4TKU - chains C and D of the 4 polymer chains in the assembly; structure by X-ray diffraction, 1.43 A resolution.

Chain C:
Name: Nitrogenase molybdenum-iron protein alpha chain
Organism: Azotobacter vinelandii
Notes: EC 1.18.6.1
Reference sequence: P07328 (NIFD_AZOVI); residues 1-492 here = UniProt positions 1-492
Sequence (492 residues; row label = number of the first residue in the row):
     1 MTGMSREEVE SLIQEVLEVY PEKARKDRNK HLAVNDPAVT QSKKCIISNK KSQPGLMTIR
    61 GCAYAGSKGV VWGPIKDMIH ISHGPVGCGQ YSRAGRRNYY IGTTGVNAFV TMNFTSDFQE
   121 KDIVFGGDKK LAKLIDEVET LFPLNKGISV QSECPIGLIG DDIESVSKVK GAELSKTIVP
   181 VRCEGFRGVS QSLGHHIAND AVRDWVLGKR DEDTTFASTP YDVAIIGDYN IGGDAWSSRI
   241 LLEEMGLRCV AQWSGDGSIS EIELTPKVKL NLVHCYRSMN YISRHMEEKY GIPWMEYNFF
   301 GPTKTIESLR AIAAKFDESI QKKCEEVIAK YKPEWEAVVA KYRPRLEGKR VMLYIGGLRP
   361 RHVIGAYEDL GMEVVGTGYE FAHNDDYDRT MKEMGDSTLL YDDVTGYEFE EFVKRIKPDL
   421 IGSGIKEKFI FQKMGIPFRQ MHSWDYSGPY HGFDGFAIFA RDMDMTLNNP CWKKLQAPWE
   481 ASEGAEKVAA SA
Disordered / not traced: 1-3, 481-492
Construct notes: conflict Gln440 (Glu in P07328)
Curated features (UniProtKB/Swiss-Prot):
  - binding site ([8Fe-7S] cluster): Cys62, Cys88, Cys154
  - binding site ([7Fe-Mo-9S-C-homocitryl] cluster): Cys275, His442
  - mutagenesis: His195 (H195Q: No nitrogenase activity)
From the paper describing this entry:
  - mutagenesis - V70A: increased catalytic activity on propyne (citing earlier work)
  - mutagenesis - V70G: increased catalytic activity on 1-butyne (citing earlier work)
  - catalytic residues: His195 (proposed by the authors, not directly observed)
  - mutagenesis - H195Q: abolished catalytic activity on N2 (citing earlier work)

Chain D:
Name: Nitrogenase molybdenum-iron protein beta chain
Organism: Azotobacter vinelandii
Notes: EC 1.18.6.1
Reference sequence: P07329 (NIFK_AZOVI); numbering as in UniProt (aligned over 1-523)
Sequence (523 residues; each row starts with the number of its first residue):
     1 MSQQVDKIKA SYPLFLDQDY KDMLAKKRDG FEEKYPQDKI DEVFQWTTTK EYQELNFQRE
    61 ALTVNPAKAC QPLGAVLCAL GFEKTMPYVH GSQGCVAYFR SYFNRHFREP VSCVSDSMTE
   121 DAAVFGGQQN MKDGLQNCKA TYKPDMIAVS TTCMAEVIGD DLNAFINNSK KEGFIPDEFP
   181 VPFAHTPSFV GSHVTGWDNM FEGIARYFTL KSMDDKVVGS NKKINIVPGF ETYLGNFRVI
   241 KRMLSEMGVG YSLLSDPEEV LDTPADGQFR MYAGGTTQEE MKDAPNALNT VLLQPWHLEK
   301 TKKFVEGTWK HEVPKLNIPM GLDWTDEFLM KVSEISGQPI PASLTKERGR LVDMMTDSHT
   361 WLHGKRFALW GDPDFVMGLV KFLLELGCEP VHILCHNGNK RWKKAVDAIL AASPYGKNAT
   421 VYIGKDLWHL RSLVFTDKPD FMIGNSYGKF IQRDTLHKGK EFEVPLIRIG FPIFDRHHLH
   481 RSTTLGYEGA MQILTTLVNS ILERLDEETR GMQATDYNHD LVR
Disordered / not traced: 1
Curated features (UniProtKB/Swiss-Prot):
  - binding site ([8Fe-7S] cluster): Cys70, Cys95, Cys153, Ser188

Interface between chain C and chain D:
Residue-residue contacts - 200 pairs, chain C then chain D:
  Val19(C) - Ala140(D)
  Val19(C) - Lys143(D)
  Tyr20(C) - Thr141(D)
  Pro21(C) - Gln136(D)
  Pro21(C) - Asn137(D)
  Pro21(C) - Ala140(D)
  Lys23(C) - Asp133(D)  salt bridge
  Ala24(C) - Asn137(D)
  Lys51(C) - Thr119(D)  hydrogen bond
  Lys51(C) - Asp121(D)  salt bridge
  Ser52(C) - Gln93(D)
  Ser52(C) - Ser117(D)
  Pro54(C) - Ser115(D)
  Pro54(C) - Asp116(D)
  Pro54(C) - Asn130(D)
  Pro54(C) - Gly134(D)
  Pro54(C) - Asn137(D)  hydrogen bond (backbone-side chain)
  Gly55(C) - Val114(D)
  Gly55(C) - Ser115(D)  hydrogen bond (backbone-backbone)
  Gly55(C) - Gly134(D)
  Gly55(C) - Cys138(D)
  Gly55(C) - Tyr142(D)
  Leu56(C) - Asn137(D)
  Leu56(C) - Thr141(D)
  Leu56(C) - Tyr142(D)  hydrogen bond (backbone-side chain)
  Met57(C) - Met86(D)  hydrophobic
  Met57(C) - Arg100(D)
  Met57(C) - Cys113(D)
  Met57(C) - Val114(D)  hydrophobic
  Met57(C) - Tyr142(D)
  Met57(C) - Met271(D)  hydrophobic
  Thr58(C) - Gln93(D)
  Thr58(C) - Arg100(D)
  Arg60(C) - Gln93(D)
  Arg60(C) - Ala97(D)
  Gly61(C) - Gln93(D)
  Gly61(C) - Gly94(D)
  Cys62(C) - Gly94(D)
  Tyr64(C) - Tyr98(D)
  Ala65(C) - Tyr98(D)
  Lys76(C) - Glu32(D)  salt bridge
  Pro85(C) - Ser188(D)
  Val86(C) - Lys68(D)
  Val86(C) - Ala69(D)
  Gly87(C) - Cys70(D)
  Gln90(C) - Pro66(D)  hydrogen bond (side chain-backbone)
  Gln90(C) - Lys68(D)  hydrogen bond (side chain-backbone)
  Gln90(C) - Tyr102(D)
  Gln90(C) - Tyr447(D)
  Tyr91(C) - Ala69(D)
  Tyr91(C) - Cys70(D)  hydrogen bond (side chain-backbone)
  Tyr91(C) - Leu73(D)
  Tyr91(C) - Tyr98(D)  hydrophobic
  Tyr91(C) - Phe99(D)  hydrophobic
  Tyr91(C) - Tyr102(D)  hydrophobic
  Ser92(C) - Tyr98(D)
  Arg93(C) - Asn65(D)  hydrogen bond
  Arg93(C) - Tyr447(D)
  Arg93(C) - Phe450(D)
  Gly95(C) - Arg105(D)
  Tyr99(C) - Ser11(D)
  Thr103(C) - Ile40(D)
  Thr104(C) - Arg453(D)
  Val106(C) - Ile40(D)
  Val106(C) - Val43(D)  hydrophobic
  Val106(C) - Phe44(D)  hydrophobic
  Asn107(C) - Lys34(D)
  Asn107(C) - Ile40(D)
  Met112(C) - Val64(D)  hydrophobic
  Met112(C) - Asn65(D)
  Met112(C) - Trp428(D)  hydrophobic
  Asn113(C) - Thr63(D)
  Asn113(C) - Val64(D)
  Asn113(C) - Asn65(D)  hydrogen bond (backbone-backbone)
  Asn113(C) - Pro66(D)
  Phe114(C) - Thr63(D)
  Phe114(C) - Val64(D)  hydrophobic
  Thr115(C) - Leu62(D)
  Thr115(C) - Thr63(D)  hydrogen bond (backbone-backbone)
  Ser116(C) - Ala61(D)
  Asp117(C) - Thr63(D)
  Asp117(C) - Lys68(D)  salt bridge
  Phe118(C) - Phe189(D)
  Gln119(C) - Lys68(D)
  Gln119(C) - Phe189(D)
  Glu120(C) - Phe189(D)  hydrogen bond (backbone-backbone)
  Glu120(C) - Val190(D)
  Ile123(C) - Phe189(D)  hydrophobic
  Lys130(C) - Ala61(D)
  Lys133(C) - Ala61(D)
  Leu134(C) - Ala61(D)
  Leu134(C) - Leu62(D)  hydrophobic
  Glu137(C) - Arg59(D)
  Glu137(C) - Glu60(D)  hydrogen bond (side chain-backbone)
  Glu137(C) - Ala61(D)  hydrogen bond (side chain-backbone)
  Glu137(C) - Leu62(D)  hydrogen bond (side chain-backbone)
  Val138(C) - Leu62(D)  hydrophobic
  Thr140(C) - Trp46(D)
  Leu141(C) - Tyr52(D)  hydrogen bond (backbone-side chain)
  Leu141(C) - Leu55(D)  hydrophobic
  Leu141(C) - Asn56(D)
  Leu141(C) - Arg59(D)
  Phe142(C) - Trp428(D)
  Pro143(C) - Trp46(D)
  Leu144(C) - Tyr35(D)
  Leu144(C) - Lys39(D)
  Leu144(C) - Val43(D)  hydrophobic
  Lys146(C) - Glu32(D)
  Lys146(C) - Glu33(D)  hydrogen bond (side chain-backbone)
  Cys154(C) - Ser92(D)
  Cys154(C) - Cys153(D)  hydrophobic
  Pro155(C) - Cys153(D)
  Leu158(C) - Met154(D)  hydrophobic
  Leu158(C) - Val157(D)  hydrophobic
  Ile159(C) - Val157(D)  hydrophobic
  Phe186(C) - Thr119(D)
  Phe186(C) - Glu120(D)  hydrogen bond (backbone-backbone)
  Phe186(C) - Met154(D)  hydrophobic
  Arg187(C) - Glu120(D)  salt bridge
  Val189(C) - Gln93(D)  hydrogen bond (backbone-side chain)
  Arg210(C) - Glu33(D)  salt bridge
  Gly232(C) - Ser11(D)
  Gly232(C) - Phe15(D)
  Gly233(C) - Phe15(D)
  Trp236(C) - Phe15(D)  hydrophobic
  Trp236(C) - Tyr20(D)
  Trp236(C) - Met23(D)
  Trp236(C) - Leu24(D)
  Ser237(C) - Leu14(D)
  Ser237(C) - Phe15(D)
  Ser237(C) - Tyr20(D)  hydrogen bond
  Arg239(C) - Met23(D)
  Arg239(C) - Lys27(D)
  Arg239(C) - Phe31(D)
  Ile240(C) - Asp19(D)
  Ile240(C) - Tyr20(D)
  Ile240(C) - Met23(D)  hydrogen bond (backbone-side chain)
  Glu243(C) - Met23(D)
  Arg248(C) - Phe31(D)
  Cys249(C) - Phe31(D)
  Val250(C) - Phe31(D)
  Gln252(C) - Lys27(D)
  Asp256(C) - Lys27(D)  salt bridge
  Ser258(C) - Phe31(D)
  Ser258(C) - Glu32(D)
  Ser260(C) - Phe31(D)  hydrogen bond (side chain-backbone)
  Ser260(C) - Glu32(D)  hydrogen bond (side chain-backbone)
  Ser260(C) - Glu33(D)
  Glu261(C) - Lys27(D)  salt bridge
  Glu261(C) - Phe31(D)  hydrogen bond (backbone-backbone)
  Glu261(C) - Glu32(D)
  Lys330(C) - Ser2(D)
  Glu334(C) - Ser2(D)  hydrogen bond
  Glu334(C) - Gln3(D)  hydrogen bond (side chain-backbone)
  Ala337(C) - Val5(D)
  Val338(C) - Val5(D)
  Lys341(C) - Val5(D)
  Lys341(C) - Asp6(D)  salt bridge
  Tyr342(C) - Ile8(D)
  Gly406(C) - Tyr142(D)  hydrogen bond (backbone-side chain)
  Tyr407(C) - Thr141(D)
  Tyr407(C) - Tyr142(D)  hydrogen bond (backbone-side chain)
  Glu410(C) - Phe269(D)
  Ile425(C) - Ser101(D)
  Ile425(C) - Asn104(D)
  Ile425(C) - Arg105(D)
  Lys426(C) - Ala97(D)
  Lys426(C) - Arg100(D)
  Lys426(C) - Ser101(D)
  Lys426(C) - Asn104(D)
  Phe429(C) - Asn104(D)
  Phe429(C) - Arg108(D)
  Phe429(C) - Glu109(D)
  Phe429(C) - Pro110(D)
  Ile430(C) - Pro110(D)
  Ile430(C) - Phe269(D)  hydrophobic
  Lys433(C) - Glu109(D)  salt bridge
  Lys433(C) - Pro110(D)
  Lys433(C) - Thr263(D)  hydrogen bond (side chain-backbone)
  Lys433(C) - Asp266(D)
  Lys433(C) - Gly267(D)  hydrogen bond (backbone-backbone)
  Lys433(C) - Gln268(D)  hydrogen bond (backbone-backbone)
  Met434(C) - Gly267(D)
  Met434(C) - Phe269(D)
  Gly448(C) - Ala10(D)
  Gly448(C) - Ser11(D)  hydrogen bond (backbone-backbone)
  Pro449(C) - Ser11(D)
  Pro449(C) - Phe15(D)  hydrophobic
  Asp454(C) - Ser2(D)  hydrogen bond (side chain-backbone)
  Asp454(C) - Gln3(D)  hydrogen bond (backbone-side chain)
  Asp454(C) - Tyr20(D)  hydrogen bond
  Ala457(C) - Gln3(D)
  Ala457(C) - Ile8(D)
  Ile458(C) - Gln3(D)
  Ile458(C) - Ile8(D)  hydrophobic
  Ile458(C) - Lys9(D)
  Ile458(C) - Ala10(D)  hydrophobic
  Leu475(C) - Ala265(D)
  Leu475(C) - Asp266(D)
  Leu475(C) - Gly267(D)
Interface residues without a listed pair, chain C (111 interface residues in all): Gln53, Ile59, Asp77, Cys88, Ile101, Gly105, Thr111, Gly188, Ser190, Phe216, Leu264, Tyr331, Thr405, Gly435, Arg461
Interface residues without a listed pair, chain D (97 interface residues in all): Gln58, Ala67, Ser112, Gln129, Pro264, His396, Asp454

Overview:
Chain C and chain D form an interface of 111 and 97 residues respectively, with 34 hydrogen bonds and 10 salt
bridges. Among the polar pairs are Lys23(C)-Asp133(D), Lys51(C)-Asp121(D) and Lys76(C)-Glu32(D). The paper
reports the catalytic residue His195(C); V70A of chain C increases catalytic activity on propyne; 3
substitutions were tested in all.
Here chain C is Nitrogenase molybdenum-iron protein alpha chain and chain D is Nitrogenase molybdenum-iron
protein beta chain, both from Azotobacter vinelandii. Entry 4TKU (Reactivated Nitrogenase MoFe-protein from A.
vinelandii) was determined by X-ray diffraction (same publication as 4TKV).
